5NFW - chains A and B; structure by X-ray diffraction, 1.80 A resolution.

== Chain A (and B) ==
Molecule: Transthyretin
Organism: Homo sapiens
Notes: chain B of this document is another copy of the same molecule, construct and numbering; everything in this record applies to it too
UniProtKB: P02766 (TTHY_HUMAN); residues 1-127 here correspond to UniProt positions 21-147 (UniProt number = residue number + 20)
Sequence (130 residues; each row starts with the number of its first residue; numbers below 1 keep their minus sign (Gly-2 is residue -2)):
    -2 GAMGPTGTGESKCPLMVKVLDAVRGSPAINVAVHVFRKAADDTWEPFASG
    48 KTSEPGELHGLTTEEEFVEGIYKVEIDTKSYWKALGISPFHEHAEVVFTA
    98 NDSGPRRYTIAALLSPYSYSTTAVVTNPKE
Not modelled in the structure: -2 to 9, 126-127
Sequence notes: expression tag (-2 to 0); conflict Pro52 (Ser72 in P02766)
UniProt features mapped onto this chain:
  - binding site (L-thyroxine): Lys15, Glu54, Ser117
  - modified residue: Cys10 (Sulfocysteine), Glu42 (4-carboxyglutamate)
  - glycosylation: Asn98 (N-linked (GlcNAc...) asparagine)
What the authors report for this chain:
  - conformationally variable residues (loop rearrangement): Pro52

== Chain A / chain B interface ==
Pairs across the interface (36; chain A residue first):
  Phe87(A) with Phe95(B), hydrophobic; Tyr105(B), hydrophobic; Ile107(B), hydrophobic; Ala120(B), hydrophobic
  His88(A) with Val93(B); Val94(B)
  Glu89(A) with Val94(B), hydrogen bond (backbone-backbone); Thr96(B), hydrogen bond
  His90(A) with Val94(B)
  Glu92(A) with Glu92(B); Tyr116(B), hydrogen bond (backbone-side chain)
  Val93(A) with His88(B)
  Val94(A) with His88(B); Glu89(B), hydrogen bond (backbone-backbone); His90(B); Glu92(B)
  Phe95(A) with Phe87(B), hydrophobic
  Thr96(A) with Glu89(B), hydrogen bond
  Tyr105(A) with Phe87(B), hydrophobic
  Ile107(A) with Phe87(B), hydrophobic
  Tyr114(A) with Thr119(B); Ala120(B), hydrogen bond (backbone-backbone)
  Ser115(A) with Thr118(B), hydrogen bond (side chain-backbone); Thr119(B), hydrogen bond
  Tyr116(A) with Glu92(B), hydrogen bond (side chain-backbone); Ser117(B); Thr118(B), hydrogen bond (backbone-backbone)
  Ser117(A) with Tyr116(B); Ser117(B), hydrogen bond
  Thr118(A) with Ser115(B), hydrogen bond (backbone-side chain); Tyr116(B), hydrogen bond (backbone-backbone)
  Thr119(A) with Tyr114(B); Ser115(B), hydrogen bond
  Ala120(A) with Phe87(B), hydrophobic; Tyr114(B), hydrogen bond (backbone-backbone)
  Val122(A) with Tyr114(B), hydrophobic
Also at the interface, not in a pair above, chain A (22 interface residues in all): Ile68, Lys70, Lys76
Also at the interface, not in a pair above, chain B (20 interface residues in all): Ile68, Val122

== Summary ==
The interface between chain A and chain B involves 22 residues on one side and 20 on the other; the contacts
include 15 hydrogen bonds. Polar contacts include Glu89(A)-Thr96(B), Glu92(A)-Tyr116(B) and
Ser115(A)-Thr118(B). From UniProt: 3 L-thyroxine-binding residues on chain A. The paper reports conformational
variability at Pro52(A).
Chain A and chain B are both Transthyretin (Homo sapiens); the structure, Neutron structure of human
transthyretin (TTR) S52P mutant at room temperature to 1.8A resolution (quasi-Laue), was determined by X-ray
diffraction, deposited together with 5NFE and 6FFT.
